Entry 3D4N (X-ray diffraction, 2.50 A resolution); this record covers chains A and B.

== Chain A (and B) ==
Name: Corticosteroid 11-beta-dehydrogenase isozyme 1
From: Homo sapiens
Notes: EC 1.1.1.146; fragment: Lumenal domain; chain B of this document is another copy of the same molecule, construct and numbering; everything in this record applies to it too
Reference sequence: P28845 (DHI1_HUMAN); residue numbers follow UniProt; this construct covers 24-292
Sequence (286 residues; numbered 7 to 292; the number before each row is that of its first residue):
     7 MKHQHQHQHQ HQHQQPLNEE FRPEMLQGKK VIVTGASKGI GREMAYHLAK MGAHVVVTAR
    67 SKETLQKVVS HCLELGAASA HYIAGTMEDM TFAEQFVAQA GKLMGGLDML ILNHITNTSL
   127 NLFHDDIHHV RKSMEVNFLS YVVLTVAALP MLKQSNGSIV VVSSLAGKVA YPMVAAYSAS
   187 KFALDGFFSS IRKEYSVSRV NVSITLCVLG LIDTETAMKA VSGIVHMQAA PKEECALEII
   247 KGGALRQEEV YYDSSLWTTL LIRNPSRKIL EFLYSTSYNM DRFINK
Disordered / not traced: 7-20, 229, 283-292 (chain B: 7-19, 285-292)
Construct notes: expression tag (7-23); engineered mutation S272 (Cys in P28845)
Residues lining bound ligands:
  - D4N (1-{[(3R)-3-methyl-4-({4-[(1S)-2,2,2-trifluoro-1-hydroxy-1-methylethyl]phenyl}sulfonyl)piperazin-1-yl]methyl}cyclopropanecarboxamide): T124, S125, L126, S170, L171, A172, Y177, P178, M179, V180, Y183, L215, G216, L217, A223, A226, V227, M233
  - NADP (NAP; NADP nicotinamide-adenine-dinucleotide phosphate): G41, A42, S43, K44, G45, I46, G47, A65, R66, S67, G91, T92, M93, E94, N119, H120, I121, T122, N123, V142, Y147, V168, S169, S170, Y183, K187, L215, G216, L217, I218, T220, T222, A223

== Interface between chain A and chain B ==
Residue-residue contacts - 84 pairs, chain A then chain B:
  N127(A) with E200(B)
  L128(A) with E200(B); S204(B)
  F129(A) with V148(B), hydrophobic; V152(B), hydrophobic; I197(B), hydrophobic; E200(B), hydrogen bond (backbone-side chain)
  D131(A) with V152(B)
  I133(A) with V149(B), hydrophobic; V152(B), hydrophobic
  V136(A) with F144(B), hydrophobic
  R137(A) with M96(B); E141(B), salt bridge; L145(B)
  M140(A) with M140(B), hydrophobic; F144(B), hydrophobic
  E141(A) with R137(B), salt bridge
  F144(A) with V136(B), hydrophobic; M140(B), hydrophobic; A185(B), hydrophobic
  L145(A) with V136(B), hydrophobic; R137(B)
  V148(A) with F129(B), hydrophobic
  V149(A) with I133(B), hydrophobic
  V152(A) with F129(B), hydrophobic; D131(B)
  K174(A) with R273(B)
  V175(A) with R273(B); E277(B)
  A176(A) with S195(B); K199(B); R273(B); E277(B), hydrogen bond (backbone-side chain)
  Y177(A) with S196(B), hydrogen bond (backbone-side chain); Y280(B)
  P178(A) with S196(B); K199(B); E200(B)
  M179(A) with E200(B), hydrogen bond (backbone-side chain)
  V180(A) with S196(B)
  A181(A) with F193(B), hydrophobic; S196(B), hydrogen bond (backbone-side chain)
  A182(A) with F193(B)
  S184(A) with G192(B)
  A185(A) with F144(B), hydrophobic; A189(B); F193(B), hydrophobic
  F188(A) with F188(B); D191(B); G192(B)
  A189(A) with A185(B)
  D191(A) with F188(B)
  G192(A) with S184(B); F188(B)
  F193(A) with F129(B), hydrophobic; A181(B); A185(B), hydrophobic
  S195(A) with A176(B)
  S196(A) with Y177(B), hydrogen bond (side chain-backbone); P178(B); V180(B); A181(B), hydrogen bond (side chain-backbone)
  I197(A) with A181(B), hydrophobic
  K199(A) with A176(B)
  E200(A) with N127(B); L128(B); F129(B), hydrogen bond (side chain-backbone); P178(B); M179(B), hydrogen bond (side chain-backbone)
  S204(A) with L128(B)
  V231(A) with Y284(B), hydrophobic
  H232(A) with Y284(B)
  M233(A) with Y284(B)
  T264(A) with Y280(B)
  L267(A) with L276(B)
  N270(A) with N270(B)
  R273(A) with V175(B); A176(B)
  L276(A) with L267(B); I268(B), hydrophobic
  E277(A) with V175(B); A176(B), hydrogen bond (side chain-backbone)
  Y280(A) with Y177(B); T264(B)
Interface residues without a listed pair, chain A (50 interface residues in all): M96, V203, I268, S272
Interface residues without a listed pair, chain B (47 interface residues in all): K174, A182, S272

== In short ==
50 residues of chain A and 47 residues of chain B are in contact; the contacts include 10 hydrogen bonds and 2
salt bridges. Polar contacts include R137(A)-E141(B), F129(A)-E200(B) and A176(A)-E277(B). Bound to chain A:
NADP and compound D4N.
Chain A and chain B are both Corticosteroid 11-beta-dehydrogenase isozyme 1 (Homo sapiens); the structure,
Crystal Structure of Human 11-beta-Hydroxysteroid Dehydrogenase (HSD1) in Complex with Sulfonamide Inhibitor,
was determined by X-ray diffraction together with 3D3E from the same study.
